Entry 6DI9 (X-ray diffraction, 1.25 A resolution); this record covers chain A.

== Chain A ==
Protein: Tyrosine-protein kinase BTK
Source organism: Homo sapiens
Notes: EC 2.7.10.2
Reference sequence: Q06187 (BTK_HUMAN), isoform Q06187-2; residues 389-659 here correspond to UniProt positions 423-693 (UniProt number = residue number + 34)
Sequence (271 residues; row label = number of the first residue in the row):
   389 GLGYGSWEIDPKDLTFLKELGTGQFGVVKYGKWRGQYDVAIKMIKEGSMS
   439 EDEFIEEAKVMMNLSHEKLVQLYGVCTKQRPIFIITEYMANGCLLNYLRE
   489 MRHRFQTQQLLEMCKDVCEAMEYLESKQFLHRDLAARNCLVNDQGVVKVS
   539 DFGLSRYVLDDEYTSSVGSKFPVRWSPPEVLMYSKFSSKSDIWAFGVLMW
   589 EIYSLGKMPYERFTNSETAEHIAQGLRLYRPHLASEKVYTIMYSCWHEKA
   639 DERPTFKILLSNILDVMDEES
Unresolved in the structure: 389-391, 409-414, 548-557
Covalent attachments: compound GJJ linked to Cys481
Ligand contacts: GJJ (6-[(3S)-3-(acryloylamino)pyrrolidin-1-yl]-2-{[4-(tert-butylcarbamoyl)phenyl]amino}pyridine-3-carboxamide): Leu408, Val416, Ala428, Thr474, Glu475, Tyr476, Met477, Ala478, Asn479, Gly480, Leu483, Asn484, Arg525, Leu528

== Summary ==
Covalently linked compound GJJ: at Cys481.
Chain A is Tyrosine-protein kinase BTK (Homo sapiens); the structure, Crystal structure of btk in complex with
covalent inhibitor, was determined by X-ray diffraction (same publication as 6DI3 and 6DI5).
